8KD5 - chains Q and Y of the 16 polymer chains in the assembly; structure by electron microscopy, 2.90 A resolution.

== Chain Q ==
Name: Histone H2A
From: Xenopus laevis
UniProt: Q6AZJ8 (Q6AZJ8_XENLA); residues 1-129 here correspond to UniProt positions 2-130 (UniProt number = residue number + 1)
Chain sequence (129 residues; numbered 1 to 129; the number before each row is that of its first residue):
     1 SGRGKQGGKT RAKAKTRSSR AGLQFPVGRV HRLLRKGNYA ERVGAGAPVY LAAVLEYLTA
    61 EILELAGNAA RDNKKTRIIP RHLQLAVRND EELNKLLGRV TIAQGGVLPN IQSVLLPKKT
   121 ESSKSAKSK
Disordered / not traced: 1-10, 118-129

== Chain Y ==
Molecule: 187bp DNA
Sequence (187 nucleotides; each row starts with the number of its first residue; numbers below 1 keep their minus sign (DG-93 is residue -93)):
   -93 GGACCCTATA CGCGGCCGCC CTGGAGAATC CCGGTGCCGA GGCCGCTCAA TTGGTCGTAG
   -33 ACAGCTCTAG CACCGCTTAA ACGCACGTAC GCGCTGTCCC CCGCGTTTTA ACCGCCAAGG
    27 GGATTACTCC CTAGTCTCCA GGCACGTGTC AGATATATAC ATCCTGTTCT AGAGCGGCCG
    87 CCACCGC
Disordered / not traced: -93 to -76, 85-93

== Interface between chain Q and chain Y ==
Residue-residue contacts (17; chain Q residue first):
  Arg11(Q) - DT-43(Y)  hydrogen bond to the base
  Arg11(Q) - DT-42(Y)  hydrogen bond to the sugar
  Ala12(Q) - DT-42(Y)  phosphate contact
  Ala12(Q) - DG-41(Y)  phosphate contact
  Lys13(Q) - DT-42(Y)  phosphate contact
  Ala14(Q) - DT-43(Y)  phosphate contact
  Ala14(Q) - DT-42(Y)  phosphate contact
  Lys15(Q) - DT-43(Y)  hydrogen bond to the phosphate
  Lys15(Q) - DT-42(Y)  hydrogen bond to the phosphate
  Thr16(Q) - DT-43(Y)  phosphate contact
  Arg17(Q) - DT-43(Y)  hydrogen bond to the phosphate
  Gly28(Q) - DT-43(Y)  phosphate contact
  Arg29(Q) - DA-44(Y)  phosphate contact
  Arg32(Q) - DA-45(Y)  phosphate contact
  Arg32(Q) - DA-44(Y)  salt bridge to the phosphate
  Arg42(Q) - DA-35(Y)  sugar contact
  Arg77(Q) - DA-54(Y)  sugar contact
Interface residues without a listed pair, chain Q (14 interface residues in all): Ser18, Glu41
Interface residues without a listed pair, chain Y (8 interface residues in all): DG-34

== In short ==
The interface between chain Q and chain Y involves 14 residues on one side and 8 on the other, with 5 hydrogen
bonds and 1 salt bridge. Polar contacts include Arg11(Q)-DT-43(Y), Arg11(Q)-DT-42(Y) and Lys15(Q)-DT-43(Y).
Here chain Q is Histone H2A (Xenopus laevis) and chain Y is 187bp DNA. Entry 8KD5 (Rpd3S in complex with
nucleosome with H3K36MLA modification and 187bp DNA, class2) was determined by electron microscopy (same
publication as 8KC7, 8KD2, 8KD3, 8KD4, 8KD6 and 8KD7).
